PDB entry 6HLR | electron microscopy, 3.18 A resolution | chains B and T of the 15 polymer chains in the assembly

[Chain B]
Protein: DNA-directed RNA polymerase I subunit RPA135
From: Saccharomyces cerevisiae (strain ATCC 204508 / S288c)
Notes: EC 2.7.7.6
Reference sequence: P22138 (RPA2_YEAST); numbering as in UniProt (aligned over 1-1203)
Amino-acid sequence (1203 residues; each row starts with the number of its first residue):
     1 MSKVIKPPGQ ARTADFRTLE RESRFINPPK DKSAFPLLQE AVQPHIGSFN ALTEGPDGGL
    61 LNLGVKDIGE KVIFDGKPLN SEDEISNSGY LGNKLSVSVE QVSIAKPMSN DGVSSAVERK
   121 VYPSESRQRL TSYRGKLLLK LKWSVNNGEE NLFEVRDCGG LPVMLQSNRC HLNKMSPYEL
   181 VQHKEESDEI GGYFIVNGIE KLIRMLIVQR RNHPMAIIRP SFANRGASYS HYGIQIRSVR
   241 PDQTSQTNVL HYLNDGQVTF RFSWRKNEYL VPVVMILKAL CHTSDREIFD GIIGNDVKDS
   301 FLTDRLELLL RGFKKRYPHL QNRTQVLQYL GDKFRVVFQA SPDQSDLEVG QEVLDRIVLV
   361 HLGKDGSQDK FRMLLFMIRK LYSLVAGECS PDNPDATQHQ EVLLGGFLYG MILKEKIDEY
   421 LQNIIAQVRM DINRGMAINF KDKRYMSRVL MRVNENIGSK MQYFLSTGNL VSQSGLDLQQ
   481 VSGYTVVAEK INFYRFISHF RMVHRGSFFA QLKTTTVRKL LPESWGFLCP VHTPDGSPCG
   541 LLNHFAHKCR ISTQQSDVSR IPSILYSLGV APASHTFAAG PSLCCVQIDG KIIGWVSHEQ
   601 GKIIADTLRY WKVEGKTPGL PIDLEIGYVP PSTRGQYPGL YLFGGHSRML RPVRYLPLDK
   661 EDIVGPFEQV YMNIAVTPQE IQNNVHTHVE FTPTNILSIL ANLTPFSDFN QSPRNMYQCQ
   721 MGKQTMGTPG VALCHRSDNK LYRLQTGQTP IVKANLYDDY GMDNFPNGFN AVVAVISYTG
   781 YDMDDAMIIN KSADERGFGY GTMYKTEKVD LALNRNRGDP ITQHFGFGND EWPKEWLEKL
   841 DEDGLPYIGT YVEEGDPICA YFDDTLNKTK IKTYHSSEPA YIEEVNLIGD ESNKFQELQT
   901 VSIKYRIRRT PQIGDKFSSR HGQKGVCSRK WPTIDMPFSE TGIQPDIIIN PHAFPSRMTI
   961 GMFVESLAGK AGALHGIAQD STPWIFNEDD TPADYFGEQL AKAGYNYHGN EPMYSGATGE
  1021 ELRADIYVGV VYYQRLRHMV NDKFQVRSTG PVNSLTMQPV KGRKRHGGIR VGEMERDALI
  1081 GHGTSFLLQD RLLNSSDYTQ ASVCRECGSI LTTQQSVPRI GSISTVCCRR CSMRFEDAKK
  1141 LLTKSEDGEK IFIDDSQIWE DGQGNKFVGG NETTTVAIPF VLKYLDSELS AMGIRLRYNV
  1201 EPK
Unresolved in the structure: 1-12, 79-88, 112-115, 1140-1152
Curated features (UniProtKB/Swiss-Prot):
  - zinc finger: Cys1104 to Cys1131 (C4-type)
  - modified residue: Ser2 (N-acetylserine), Ser81 (Phosphoserine), Ser1156 (Phosphoserine)
  - mutagenesis: Cys1104 (C1104A: No effect; when associated with A-1107; A-1128 and A-1131), Cys1107 (C1107A: Lethal. Abolishes recruitment of RPA1 to Pol I. No effect; when associated with A-1104; A-1128 and A-1131), Cys1127 (C1127R: Responsible of suppression of RPA190-5 and RPA190-1 mutations), Cys1128 (C1128A: No effect; when associated with A-1104; A-1107 and A-1131), Cys1131 (C1131A: No effect; when associated with A-1104; A-1107 and A-1128)
Ion coordination: Zn2+: Cys1104, Cys1107, Cys1128
Ligand contacts: phosphomethylphosphonic acid guanylate ester (G2P): Asp535, Arg714, Tyr717, Asp785, Ser956, Arg957
Reported in the primary citation:
  - binding site for phosphomethylphosphonic acid guanylate ester: Arg714, Arg957
  - binding site for the 20-nt RNA strand: Lys916, Lys924
  - binding site for Non-template strand: Arg219, Arg225, Asp395, Phe508

[Chain T]
Molecule: Template strand
From: Saccharomyces cerevisiae (strain ATCC 204508 / S288c)
Sequence (38 nucleotides; numbered 1 to 38; the number before each row is that of its first residue):
     1 AAGTCAAGTA CTTACGCCTG GTCATTACTA GTACTGCC
Unresolved in the structure: 1-2

[Chain B / chain T interface]
Pairs across the interface (25):
  Asn197(B) - DC23(T)  hydrogen bond to the phosphate
  Ile199(B) - DT22(T)  phosphate contact
  Ile199(B) - DC23(T)  phosphate contact
  Gln427(B) - DC28(T)  phosphate contact
  Met430(B) - DT29(T)  phosphate contact
  Arg452(B) - DT29(T)  salt bridge to the phosphate
  Asn454(B) - DA27(T)  hydrogen bond to the phosphate
  Tyr463(B) - DA24(T)  phosphate contact
  Ser466(B) - DC23(T)  sugar contact
  Thr467(B) - DC23(T)  sugar contact
  Asn739(B) - DG21(T)  hydrogen bond to the phosphate
  Asn739(B) - DT22(T)  hydrogen bond to the phosphate
  Asp1042(B) - DT19(T)  phosphate contact
  Gln1045(B) - DC18(T)  hydrogen bond to the phosphate
  Gln1045(B) - DT19(T)  hydrogen bond to the phosphate
  Gly1062(B) - DT19(T)  phosphate contact
  Arg1063(B) - DT19(T)  hydrogen bond to the phosphate
  Arg1063(B) - DG20(T)  salt bridge to the phosphate
  Lys1064(B) - DG20(T)  phosphate contact
  Lys1064(B) - DG21(T)  phosphate contact
  Ile1069(B) - DC18(T)  phosphate contact
  Arg1070(B) - DC17(T)  salt bridge to the phosphate
  Arg1070(B) - DC18(T)  hydrogen bond to the phosphate
  Gly1072(B) - DC17(T)  phosphate contact
  Met1074(B) - DG16(T)  sugar contact
Other interface residues (no listed pair), chain B (25 interface residues in all): Lys460, Lys513, Lys740, Lys1061, Gly1068, Glu1075
Other interface residues (no listed pair), chain T (13 interface residues in all): DA14

[In short]
25 residues of chain B face 13 of chain T across their interface, with 8 hydrogen bonds and 3 salt bridges.
Among the polar pairs are Asn197(B)-DC23(T), Asn454(B)-DA27(T) and Asn739(B)-DG21(T). From the paper: a
binding site for Non-template strand at Arg219(B), Arg225(B) and Asp395(B) among others; a binding site for
phosphomethylphosphonic acid guanylate ester at Arg714(B) and Arg957(B).
Here chain B is DNA-directed RNA polymerase I subunit RPA135 and chain T is Template strand, both from
Saccharomyces cerevisiae (strain ATCC 204508 / S288c). Entry 6HLR (Yeast RNA polymerase I elongation complex
bound to nucleotide analog GMPCPP (core focused)) was determined by electron microscopy together with 6HKO,
6HLQ and 6HLS from the same study.
